6M5R - chains B and C of the 3 polymer chains in the assembly; structure by electron microscopy, 3.50 A resolution.

# Chain B
Name: Tripartite terminase subunit 1
Source organism: Human alphaherpesvirus 1 strain 17
UniProtKB: P10212 (TRM1_HHV11); numbering as in UniProt (aligned over 2-775)
Chain sequence (774 residues; numbered 2 to 775; the number before each row is that of its first residue):
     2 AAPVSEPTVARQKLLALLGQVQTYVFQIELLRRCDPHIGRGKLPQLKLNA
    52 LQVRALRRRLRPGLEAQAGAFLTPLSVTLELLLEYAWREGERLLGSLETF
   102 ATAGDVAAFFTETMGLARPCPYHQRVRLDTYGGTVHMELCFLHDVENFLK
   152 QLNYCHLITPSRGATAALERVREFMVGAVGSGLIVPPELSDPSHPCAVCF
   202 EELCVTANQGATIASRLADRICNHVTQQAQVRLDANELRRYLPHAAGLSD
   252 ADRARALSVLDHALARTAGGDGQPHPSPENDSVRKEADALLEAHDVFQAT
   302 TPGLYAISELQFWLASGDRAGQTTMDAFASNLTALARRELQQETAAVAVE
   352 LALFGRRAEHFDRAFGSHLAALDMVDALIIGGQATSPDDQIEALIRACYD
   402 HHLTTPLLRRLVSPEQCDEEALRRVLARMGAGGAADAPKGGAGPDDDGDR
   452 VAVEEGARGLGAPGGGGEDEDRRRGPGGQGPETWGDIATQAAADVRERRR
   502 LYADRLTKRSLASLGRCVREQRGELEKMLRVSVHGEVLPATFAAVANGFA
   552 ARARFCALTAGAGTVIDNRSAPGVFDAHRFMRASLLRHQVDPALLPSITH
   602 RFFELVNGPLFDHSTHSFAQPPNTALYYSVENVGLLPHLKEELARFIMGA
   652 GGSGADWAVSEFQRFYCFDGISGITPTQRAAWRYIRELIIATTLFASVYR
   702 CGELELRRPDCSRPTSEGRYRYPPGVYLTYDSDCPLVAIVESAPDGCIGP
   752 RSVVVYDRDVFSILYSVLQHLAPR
Unresolved in the structure: 268-305, 433-477, 652-653
Sequence notes: engineered mutation Ser216 (Arg in P10212), Gln312 (Arg in P10212)
Swiss-Prot annotation at these positions:
  - zinc finger: Cys197 to His225 (C3H1-type)
  - binding site (ATP): Phe696 to Gly703
Ion coordination: Zn2+ site 1: Cys121 (shared with Cys101(C) of chain C); Zn2+ site 2: Cys197, Cys200, Cys223, His225
What the authors report for this chain:
  - Zn2+ coordination: Cys121, His124, Cys197, Cys200, Cys223, His225

# Chain C
Name: Tripartite terminase subunit 2
Source organism: Human alphaherpesvirus 1 strain 17
UniProtKB: B9VQG1 (B9VQG1_HHV11); residues 12-129 here = UniProt positions 12-129
Chain sequence (118 residues; numbered 12 to 129; the number before each row is that of its first residue):
    12 TLRDTIPDCALRSQTLESLDARYVSRDGAHDAAVWFEDMTPAELEVVFPT
    62 TDAKLNYLSRTQRLASLLTYAGPIKAPDDAAAPQTPDTACVHGELLARKR
   112 ERFAAVINRFLDLHQILR
Unresolved in the structure: 83-95
Ion coordination: Zn2+: Cys101 (shared with Cys121(B) of chain B)
What the authors report for this chain:
  - Zn2+ coordination: Cys101, His103

# Chain B / chain C interface
Pairs across the interface (187; chain B residue first):
  Gln21(B) - Phe47(C)
  Val22(B) - Phe47(C)  hydrophobic
  Tyr25(B) - Phe47(C)  hydrophobic
  Tyr25(B) - Met50(C)  hydrophobic
  Phe27(B) - Leu66(C)  hydrophobic
  Phe27(B) - Leu69(C)  hydrophobic
  Gln28(B) - Asp49(C)  hydrogen bond
  Gln28(B) - Met50(C)
  Gln28(B) - Thr51(C)
  Ile29(B) - Met50(C)  hydrophobic
  Glu30(B) - Leu69(C)
  Leu31(B) - Thr51(C)
  Leu31(B) - Leu55(C)  hydrophobic
  Leu31(B) - Lys65(C)
  Leu31(B) - Leu69(C)
  Leu32(B) - Met50(C)
  Leu32(B) - Pro52(C)
  Arg34(B) - Tyr68(C)  hydrogen bond (backbone-side chain)
  Arg34(B) - Leu69(C)  hydrogen bond (side chain-backbone)
  Arg34(B) - Thr72(C)  hydrogen bond
  Arg34(B) - Gln73(C)
  Ile39(B) - Pro52(C)  hydrophobic
  Ile39(B) - Glu54(C)
  Lys43(B) - Met50(C)
  Lys43(B) - Thr51(C)
  Lys43(B) - Pro52(C)
  Lys43(B) - Ala53(C)
  Pro45(B) - Arg23(C)  hydrogen bond (backbone-side chain)
  Gln46(B) - Glu48(C)  hydrogen bond
  Gln46(B) - Met50(C)
  Leu47(B) - Met50(C)  hydrophobic
  Lys48(B) - Arg23(C)
  Lys48(B) - Leu27(C)
  Lys48(B) - Leu30(C)
  Leu49(B) - Thr16(C)
  Leu49(B) - Ile17(C)  hydrophobic
  Leu49(B) - Arg23(C)
  Asn50(B) - Phe47(C)
  Asn50(B) - Glu48(C)  hydrogen bond (side chain-backbone)
  Asn50(B) - Met50(C)  hydrogen bond
  Ala51(B) - Leu27(C)  hydrophobic
  Leu52(B) - Leu27(C)  hydrophobic
  Leu52(B) - Leu30(C)  hydrophobic
  Leu52(B) - Asp31(C)
  Leu52(B) - Val35(C)  hydrophobic
  Gln53(B) - Thr16(C)
  Gln53(B) - Ala44(C)  hydrogen bond (side chain-backbone)
  Gln53(B) - Val45(C)
  Gln53(B) - Trp46(C)
  Gln53(B) - Phe47(C)
  Val54(B) - Phe47(C)  hydrophobic
  Arg55(B) - Glu28(C)  salt bridge
  Arg55(B) - Asp31(C)  salt bridge
  Ala56(B) - Val35(C)  hydrophobic
  Ala56(B) - Asp42(C)
  Leu57(B) - Val45(C)  hydrophobic
  Leu57(B) - Phe47(C)  hydrophobic
  Arg59(B) - Asp31(C)  salt bridge
  Arg59(B) - Val35(C)
  Arg59(B) - Ser36(C)
  Arg60(B) - Asp42(C)  salt bridge
  Glu92(B) - Leu27(C)
  Leu95(B) - Leu27(C)  hydrophobic
  Glu99(B) - Gln25(C)
  Met115(B) - Ala76(C)  hydrophobic
  Gly116(B) - Thr80(C)
  Leu117(B) - Leu79(C)  hydrophobic
  Leu117(B) - Thr80(C)
  Cys121(B) - Tyr81(C)  hydrogen bond
  Cys121(B) - Cys101(C)  hydrogen bond
  Cys121(B) - His103(C)
  Tyr123(B) - His103(C)  hydrogen bond (backbone-side chain)
  His124(B) - Cys101(C)
  His124(B) - His103(C)
  Cys141(B) - His103(C)
  Phe142(B) - Val102(C)  hydrophobic
  Phe142(B) - His103(C)
  Phe142(B) - Leu106(C)  hydrophobic
  Ile185(B) - Ser70(C)
  Ile185(B) - Gln73(C)
  Pro187(B) - Ser77(C)
  Pro188(B) - Arg74(C)
  Pro188(B) - Ser77(C)
  Pro188(B) - Leu106(C)
  Pro188(B) - Leu107(C)
  Pro188(B) - Lys110(C)  hydrogen bond (backbone-side chain)
  Glu189(B) - His103(C)
  Glu189(B) - Leu106(C)
  Glu189(B) - Leu107(C)
  Ser191(B) - Leu106(C)
  Ser191(B) - Lys110(C)  hydrogen bond (backbone-side chain)
  Asp192(B) - Leu106(C)
  Asp192(B) - Arg109(C)  salt bridge
  Val232(B) - Asp63(C)
  Val232(B) - Leu66(C)  hydrophobic
  Arg233(B) - Asp63(C)
  Leu234(B) - Ala64(C)  hydrophobic
  Glu238(B) - Pro60(C)
  Glu238(B) - Thr61(C)  hydrogen bond
  Leu239(B) - Val57(C)
  Tyr242(B) - Pro60(C)
  Tyr242(B) - Thr61(C)
  Trp314(B) - Ile118(C)  hydrophobic
  Trp314(B) - Asn119(C)
  Leu315(B) - Asn119(C)
  Leu315(B) - Asp123(C)
  Ala316(B) - Asp123(C)
  Ser317(B) - Asp123(C)  hydrogen bond (backbone-side chain)
  Ser317(B) - Gln126(C)
  Ser317(B) - Ile127(C)
  Gln323(B) - Arg129(C)  hydrogen bond
  Thr324(B) - Gln126(C)
  Thr325(B) - Leu122(C)  hydrogen bond (side chain-backbone)
  Thr325(B) - His125(C)
  Thr325(B) - Gln126(C)
  Thr325(B) - Arg129(C)
  Met326(B) - Leu122(C)  hydrophobic
  Phe329(B) - Leu122(C)  hydrophobic
  Ala347(B) - Val58(C)  hydrophobic
  Glu351(B) - Glu54(C)
  Leu354(B) - Val57(C)  hydrophobic
  Phe355(B) - Ala53(C)
  Phe355(B) - Glu54(C)
  Phe355(B) - Val57(C)  hydrophobic
  His361(B) - Leu55(C)
  His361(B) - Tyr68(C)
  Phe362(B) - Tyr68(C)
  Phe362(B) - Thr72(C)
  Phe362(B) - Leu75(C)  hydrophobic
  Asp363(B) - Tyr68(C)
  Asp363(B) - Arg71(C)
  Phe366(B) - Leu79(C)  hydrophobic
  Leu370(B) - Arg71(C)
  Leu370(B) - Leu75(C)  hydrophobic
  Asp374(B) - Arg111(C)  salt bridge
  Val376(B) - Arg111(C)
  Val376(B) - Phe114(C)  hydrophobic
  Val376(B) - Ala115(C)  hydrophobic
  Asp377(B) - Leu78(C)
  Asp377(B) - Arg111(C)  salt bridge
  Leu379(B) - Phe114(C)  hydrophobic
  Leu379(B) - Ile118(C)  hydrophobic
  Ile380(B) - Arg74(C)  hydrogen bond (backbone-side chain)
  Ile380(B) - Phe114(C)  hydrophobic
  Ile381(B) - Arg74(C)
  Ile381(B) - Leu75(C)  hydrophobic
  Gly382(B) - Arg71(C)
  Gly383(B) - Asn67(C)  hydrogen bond (backbone-side chain)
  Gly383(B) - Arg71(C)
  Gln384(B) - Phe59(C)
  Gln384(B) - Asn67(C)
  Gln384(B) - Tyr68(C)
  Gln384(B) - Arg71(C)  hydrogen bond
  Thr386(B) - Asn67(C)  hydrogen bond (backbone-side chain)
  Pro388(B) - Asn67(C)
  Leu395(B) - Ile118(C)  hydrophobic
  Leu395(B) - Phe121(C)  hydrophobic
  Leu395(B) - Leu122(C)  hydrophobic
  Ala398(B) - Arg129(C)
  Cys399(B) - Phe121(C)  hydrogen bond (side chain-backbone)
  Cys399(B) - Leu122(C)  hydrophobic
  Cys399(B) - His125(C)
  Tyr400(B) - His125(C)  hydrogen bond
  Asp401(B) - Arg129(C)
  Leu404(B) - Leu128(C)
  Leu404(B) - Arg129(C)
  Leu408(B) - Leu128(C)  hydrophobic
  Leu507(B) - Ile127(C)  hydrophobic
  Leu507(B) - Leu128(C)  hydrophobic
  Leu515(B) - Leu128(C)  hydrophobic
  Val519(B) - Phe121(C)  hydrophobic
  Val519(B) - His125(C)
  Gln522(B) - Val117(C)
  Gln522(B) - Phe121(C)
  Glu525(B) - Arg113(C)  salt bridge
  Glu525(B) - Val117(C)
  Leu526(B) - Phe114(C)  hydrophobic
  Leu526(B) - Val117(C)  hydrophobic
  Leu526(B) - Ile118(C)  hydrophobic
  Met529(B) - Arg74(C)
  Met529(B) - Lys110(C)
  Met529(B) - Phe114(C)  hydrophobic
  Leu530(B) - Arg74(C)  hydrogen bond (backbone-side chain)
  Leu530(B) - Phe114(C)  hydrophobic
  Arg531(B) - Arg74(C)  hydrogen bond (backbone-side chain)
  Val532(B) - Ser70(C)
  Val532(B) - Arg74(C)
Also at the interface, not in a pair above, chain B (108 interface residues in all): Leu184, Leu190, Pro193, Leu243, Asp319, His369, Leu373, Ser387, His403, Arg523, Ser533, Val534
Also at the interface, not in a pair above, chain C (72 interface residues in all): Cys20, Thr62, Leu124

# Summary
Chain B and chain C form an interface of 108 and 72 residues respectively; the contacts include 26 hydrogen
bonds and 8 salt bridges. Polar contacts include Arg55(B)-Glu28(C), Arg55(B)-Asp31(C) and Arg59(B)-Asp31(C).
Cys121(B) and Cys101(C) coordinate Zn2+. UniProt lists 8 ATP-binding residues on chain B. The paper reports
Zn2+ coordination by Cys121(B), His124(B) and Cys101(C) among others.
Here chain B is Tripartite terminase subunit 1 and chain C is Tripartite terminase subunit 2, both from Human
alphaherpesvirus 1 strain 17. Entry 6M5R (The coordinates of the apo monomeric terminase complex) was
determined by electron microscopy together with 6M5S, 6M5T, 6M5U and 6M5V from the same study.
